Entry 4J25 (X-ray diffraction, 1.97 A resolution); this record covers chain A.

[Chain A]
Molecule: Putative uncharacterized protein
From: Pseudomonas putida
UniProtKB: Q88CM1 (Q88CM1_PSEPK); residue numbers follow UniProt; this construct covers 2-207
Chain sequence (229 residues; row label = number of the first residue in the row; numbers below 1 keep their minus sign (Met-21 is residue -21)):
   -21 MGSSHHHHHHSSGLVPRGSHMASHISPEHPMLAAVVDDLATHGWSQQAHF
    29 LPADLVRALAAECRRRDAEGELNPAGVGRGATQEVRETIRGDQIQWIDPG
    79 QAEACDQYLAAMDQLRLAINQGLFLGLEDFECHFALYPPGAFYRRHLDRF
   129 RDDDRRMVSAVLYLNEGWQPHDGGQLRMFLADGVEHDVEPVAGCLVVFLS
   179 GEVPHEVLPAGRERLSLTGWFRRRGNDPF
Unresolved in the structure: -21 to 0, 47-71, 207
Differences from the reference sequence: expression tag (-21 to 1)
Ion coordination: Mn2+: His124, Asp126, His183 (together with N-oxalylglycine)
Residues lining bound ligands: N-oxalylglycine (OGA): Tyr115, Tyr121, His124, Asp126, Val139, Tyr141, Leu154, His183, Val185, Arg192, Ser194, Thr196, Trp198
Reported in the primary citation:
  - Mn2+ coordination: His124, Asp126, His183
  - binding site for N-oxalylglycine: Arg192
  - conformationally variable residues (order/disorder transition): Glu47 to Gln71

[In short]
Ligands of chain A: N-oxalylglycine. The Mn2+ site is built by His124, Asp126 and His183. From the paper: a
binding site for N-oxalylglycine at Arg192; Mn2+ coordination by His124, Asp126 and His183.
Chain A is Putative uncharacterized protein (Pseudomonas putida); the structure, Crystal structure of a
Pseudomonas putida prolyl-4-hydroxylase (P4H), was determined by X-ray diffraction (same publication as 4J0Q
and 4IW3).
